PDB entry 8S5A | X-ray diffraction, 2.65 A resolution | chains A and C of the 4 polymer chains in the assembly

== Chain A ==
Protein: Fanconi-associated nuclease 1
Source organism: Homo sapiens
Notes: EC 3.1.21.-, 3.1.4.1
UniProtKB: Q9Y2M0 (FAN1_HUMAN); numbering as in UniProt; present here: 364-509, 519-1017
Chain sequence (654 residues; numbered 355 to 1017; 9 numbers in that range are skipped by the numbering (no residue carries them; nothing is unmodelled there); the number before each row is that of its first residue):
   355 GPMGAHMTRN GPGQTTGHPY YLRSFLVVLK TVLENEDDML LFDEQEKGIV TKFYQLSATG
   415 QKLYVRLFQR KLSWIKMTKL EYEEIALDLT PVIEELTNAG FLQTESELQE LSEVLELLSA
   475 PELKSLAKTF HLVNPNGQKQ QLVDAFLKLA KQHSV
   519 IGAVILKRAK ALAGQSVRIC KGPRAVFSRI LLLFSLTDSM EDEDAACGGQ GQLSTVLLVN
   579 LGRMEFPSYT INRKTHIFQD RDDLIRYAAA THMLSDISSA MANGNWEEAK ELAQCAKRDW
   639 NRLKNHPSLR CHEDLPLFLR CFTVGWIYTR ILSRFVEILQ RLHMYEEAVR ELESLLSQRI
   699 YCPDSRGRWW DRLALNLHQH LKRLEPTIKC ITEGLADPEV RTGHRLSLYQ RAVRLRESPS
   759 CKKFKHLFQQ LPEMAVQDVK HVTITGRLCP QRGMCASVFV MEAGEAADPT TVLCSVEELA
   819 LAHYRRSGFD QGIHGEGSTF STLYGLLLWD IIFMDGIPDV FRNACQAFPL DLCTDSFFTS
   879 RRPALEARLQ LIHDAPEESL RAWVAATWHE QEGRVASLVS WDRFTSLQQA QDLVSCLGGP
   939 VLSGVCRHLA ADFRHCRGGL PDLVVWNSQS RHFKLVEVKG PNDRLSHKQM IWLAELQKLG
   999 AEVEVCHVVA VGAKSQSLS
Not modelled in the structure: 355-371, 562-570, 767-772, 786-796, 800-809, 1009-1017
Construct notes: expression tag (355-363); conflict His-507 (Arg in Q9Y2M0), Ala-794 (Lys in Q9Y2M0)
Metal / ion sites: Ca2+ site 1 near Pro-959 (its only coordinating residue here); Ca2+ site 2: Asp-960, Glu-975, Val-976
Curated features (UniProtKB/Swiss-Prot):
  - binding site (Mn(2+)): Glu-834, Asp-960, Glu-975, Val-976
  - natural variant: Cys-871 (C871R: In KMIN), Gln-929 (Q929P: In KMIN), Gly-937 (G937D: In KMIN), Asp-960 (D960N: In KMIN)
  - mutagenesis: Leu-477 (L477P: Still localized to sites of DNA damage but the strength of the signal is diminished), Arg-706 (R706A: Strongly reduced affinity for sites that have a 5'-terminal phosphate anchor at a flap of 1 nucleotide; when associated with A-952), Gln-864 (Q864A: Loss of nuclease activity; when associated with A-960; A-975 and A-977), Arg-952 (R952A: Strongly reduced affinity for sites that have a 5'-terminal phosphate anchor at a flap of 1 nucleotide; when associated with A-706), Asp-960 (D960A: Loss of nuclease activity. Loss of nuclease activity; when associated with A-864; A-975 and A-977), Glu-975 (E975A: Loss of nuclease activity; when associated with A-864; A-960 and A-977), Lys-977 (K977A: Loss of nuclease activity; when associated with A-864; A-960 and A-975), Asp-981 to Arg-982 (Loss of nuclease activity)
Reported in the primary citation:
  - mutagenesis - D960A: abolished catalytic activity

== Chain C ==
Molecule: 8-nt DNA strand
Sequence (8 nucleotides; row label = number of the first residue in the row):
     1 GAGGCGTG

== Interface between chain A and chain C ==
Pairs across the interface (6):
  Arg-706(A) with DG1(C), salt bridge to the phosphate
  His-742(A) with DG1(C), salt bridge to the phosphate
  Glu-834(A) with DG3(C), phosphate contact
  Arg-952(A) with DG1(C), salt bridge to the phosphate
  Lys-986(A) with DA2(C), salt bridge to the phosphate
  Gln-987(A) with DG3(C), phosphate contact
Interface residues without a listed pair, chain A (9 interface residues in all): His-953, Gly-956, Asp-981
Interface residues without a listed pair, chain C (4 interface residues in all): DG4

== In short ==
9 residues of chain A face 4 of chain C across their interface; the contacts include 4 salt bridges. Polar
pairs include Arg-706(A)/DG1(C), His-742(A)/DG1(C) and Arg-952(A)/DG1(C). Curated annotation (UniProt) lists 4
Mn2+-binding residues and 9 mutagenesis sites on chain A. From the paper: D960A of chain A abolishes catalytic
activity.
Chain A is Fanconi-associated nuclease 1 (Homo sapiens) and chain C is an 8-nt DNA strand; the structure, The
crystal structure of FAN1 Nuclease bound to 5' phosphorylated p(dG)/3'(dT-dT-dT-dT) double flap DNA, was
determined by X-ray diffraction (same publication as 9EO1, 9EOA and 9GY0).
